3KK3 - chains A and B of the 4 polymer chains in the assembly; structure by X-ray diffraction, 2.90 A resolution.

== Chain A ==
Molecule: Reverse transcriptase p66 subunit
From: Human immunodeficiency virus type 1
Notes: EC 2.7.7.49
UniProt: P04585 (POL_HV1H2); residues 1-560 here correspond to UniProt positions 588-1147 (UniProt number = residue number + 587)
Amino-acid sequence (560 residues; numbered 1 to 560; the number before each row is that of its first residue):
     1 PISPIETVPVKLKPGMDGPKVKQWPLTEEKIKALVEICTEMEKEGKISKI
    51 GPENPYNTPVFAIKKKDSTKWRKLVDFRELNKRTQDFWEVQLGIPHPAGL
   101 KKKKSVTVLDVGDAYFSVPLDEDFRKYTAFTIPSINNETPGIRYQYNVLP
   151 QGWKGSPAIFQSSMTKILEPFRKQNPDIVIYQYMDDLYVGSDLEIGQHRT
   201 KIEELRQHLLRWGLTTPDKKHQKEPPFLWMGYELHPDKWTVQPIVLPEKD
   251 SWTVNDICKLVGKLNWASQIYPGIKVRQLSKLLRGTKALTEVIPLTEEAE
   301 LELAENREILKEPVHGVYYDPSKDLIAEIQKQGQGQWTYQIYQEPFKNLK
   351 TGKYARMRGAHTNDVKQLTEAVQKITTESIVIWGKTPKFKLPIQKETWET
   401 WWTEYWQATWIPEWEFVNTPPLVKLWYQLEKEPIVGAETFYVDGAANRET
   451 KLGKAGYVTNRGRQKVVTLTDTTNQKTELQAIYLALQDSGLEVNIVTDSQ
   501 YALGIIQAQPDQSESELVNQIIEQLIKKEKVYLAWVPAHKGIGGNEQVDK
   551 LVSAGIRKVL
Unresolved in the structure: 556-560
Differences from the reference sequence: engineered mutation Cys258 (Gln845 in P04585), Ser280 (Cys867 in P04585)
Bound ions: Mg2+: Asp443, Glu478, Asp498
Curated features (UniProtKB/Swiss-Prot):
  - region: Phe227 to His235 (RT 'primer grip')
  - motif: Trp398 to Trp414 (Tryptophan repeat motif)
  - binding site (Mg(2+)): Asp110, Asp185, Asp186, Asp443, Glu478, Asp498, Asp549
  - site: Trp401 (Essential for RT p66/p51 heterodimerization), Trp414 (Essential for RT p66/p51 heterodimerization), Phe440, Tyr441 (Cleavage), Leu560 (Cleavage)

== Chain B ==
Molecule: Reverse transcriptase p51 subunit
From: Human immunodeficiency virus type 1
Notes: EC 2.7.7.49
UniProt: P04585 (POL_HV1H2); residues 1-440 here correspond to UniProt positions 588-1027 (UniProt number = residue number + 587)
Amino-acid sequence (452 residues; numbered -11 to 440; the number before each row is that of its first residue; numbers below 1 keep their minus sign (Met-11 is residue -11)):
   -11 MGSSHHHHHHSSPISPIETVPVKLKPGMDGPKVKQWPLTEEKIKALVEIC
    39 TEMEKEGKISKIGPENPYNTPVFAIKKKDSTKWRKLVDFRELNKRTQDFW
    89 EVQLGIPHPAGLKKKKSVTVLDVGDAYFSVPLDEDFRKYTAFTIPSINNE
   139 TPGIRYQYNVLPQGWKGSPAIFQSSMTKILEPFRKQNPDIVIYQYMDDLY
   189 VGSDLEIGQHRTKIEELRQHLLRWGLTTPDKKHQKEPPFLWMGYELHPDK
   239 WTVQPIVLPEKDSWTVNDIQKLVGKLNWASQIYPGIKVRQLSKLLRGTKA
   289 LTEVIPLTEEAELELAENREILKEPVHGVYYDPSKDLIAEIQKQGQGQWT
   339 YQIYQEPFKNLKTGKYARMRGAHTNDVKQLTEAVQKITTESIVIWGKTPK
   389 FKLPIQKETWETWWTEYWQATWIPEWEFVNTPPLVKLWYQLEKEPIVGAE
   439 TF
Unresolved in the structure: -11 to 3, 215-231, 359-361, 431-440
Differences from the reference sequence: expression tag (-11 to 0); engineered mutation Ser280 (Cys867 in P04585)
Curated features (UniProtKB/Swiss-Prot):
  - region: Phe227 to His235 (RT 'primer grip')
  - motif: Trp398 to Trp414 (Tryptophan repeat motif)
  - binding site (Mg(2+)): Asp110, Asp185, Asp186
  - site: Trp401 (Essential for RT p66/p51 heterodimerization), Trp414 (Essential for RT p66/p51 heterodimerization), Phe440 (Cleavage)

== How chain A and chain B interact ==
Contacting residue pairs (125):
  Val8(A) with Glu53(B)
  Pro9(A) with Glu53(B)
  Gln85(A) with Glu53(B), hydrogen bond (side chain-backbone)
  Asp86(A) with Lys20(B), salt bridge; Pro55(B)
  Phe87(A) with Pro52(B); Glu53(B); Pro55(B)
  Trp88(A) with Lys20(B); Val21(B); Lys22(B); Pro52(B), hydrogen bond (backbone-backbone); Asn54(B); Pro55(B); Asn57(B), hydrogen bond; Thr131(B), hydrogen bond; Arg143(B)
  Val90(A) with Pro140(B); Gly141(B), hydrogen bond (backbone-backbone); Arg143(B)
  Leu92(A) with Asn137(B); Gly141(B)
  Gly93(A) with Asn137(B), hydrogen bond (backbone-side chain)
  Ile94(A) with Asn137(B)
  Pro95(A) with Asn136(B); Asn137(B)
  His96(A) with Asn136(B), hydrogen bond (backbone-side chain)
  Gly99(A) with Asn136(B)
  Leu100(A) with Asn136(B)
  Ala158(A) with Pro52(B), hydrophobic
  Ser162(A) with Pro52(B)
  Thr165(A) with Pro140(B); Ile142(B)
  Glu169(A) with Lys49(B), salt bridge
  Arg172(A) with Glu138(B); Thr139(B)
  Val179(A) with Glu138(B)
  Ile180(A) with Glu138(B)
  Tyr181(A) with Asn136(B), hydrogen bond; Glu138(B)
  Gln182(A) with Glu138(B), hydrogen bond (backbone-backbone); Pro140(B)
  Arg358(A) with Gln394(B); Glu396(B)
  Gln373(A) with Gln394(B); Glu396(B); Thr397(B), hydrogen bond; Thr400(B); Trp401(B)
  Thr376(A) with Thr400(B); Trp401(B)
  Thr377(A) with Pro25(B); Thr400(B)
  Ile380(A) with Leu26(B); Thr27(B)
  Val381(A) with Pro25(B), hydrophobic; Ile135(B); Asn136(B), hydrogen bond (backbone-backbone); Asn137(B)
  Ile382(A) with Asn136(B)
  Trp383(A) with Ile135(B)
  Gly384(A) with Thr27(B); Glu28(B), hydrogen bond (backbone-backbone)
  Trp402(A) with Lys331(B); Asp364(B)
  Glu404(A) with Lys424(B)
  Tyr405(A) with Lys331(B)
  Trp406(A) with Lys331(B); Thr419(B), hydrogen bond (side chain-backbone); Lys424(B)
  Gln407(A) with Lys331(B); Pro392(B); Ile393(B); Val417(B), hydrogen bond (side chain-backbone); Asn418(B); Thr419(B), hydrogen bond (side chain-backbone)
  Ala408(A) with Lys331(B); Trp337(B), hydrophobic; Asp364(B); Pro392(B), hydrogen bond (backbone-backbone); Ile393(B)
  Thr409(A) with Asp364(B), hydrogen bond (backbone-side chain)
  Trp410(A) with Asn363(B); Asp364(B); Val365(B), hydrophobic; Trp401(B); Tyr405(B)
  Pro412(A) with Trp401(B)
  Glu432(A) with Lys259(B), salt bridge
  Pro433(A) with Asn255(B); Leu289(B), hydrophobic; Thr290(B)
  Val435(A) with Thr290(B)
  Gly436(A) with Thr290(B)
  Thr439(A) with Ala288(B); Leu289(B), hydrogen bond (side chain-backbone)
  Tyr441(A) with Val254(B); Gln258(B), hydrogen bond; Thr286(B); Lys287(B), hydrogen bond (side chain-backbone); Leu289(B)
  Val458(A) with Thr286(B)
  Thr459(A) with Thr286(B)
  Asn460(A) with Thr286(B); Ala288(B)
  Asn494(A) with Leu289(B)
  Gln500(A) with Pro420(B); Leu422(B)
  Leu503(A) with Pro421(B), hydrophobic; Leu422(B), hydrophobic
  Gln507(A) with Pro421(B); Lys424(B)
  Tyr532(A) with Asn255(B), hydrogen bond; Leu289(B), hydrophobic
  Trp535(A) with Leu422(B), hydrophobic
  Val536(A) with Gln258(B)
  Pro537(A) with Asn265(B)
  Ile542(A) with Gln258(B); Leu283(B), hydrophobic
  Gly543(A) with Gln258(B), hydrogen bond (backbone-side chain); Leu283(B), hydrogen bond (backbone-backbone); Gly285(B)
  Gly544(A) with Gly285(B); Thr286(B)
  Gln547(A) with Gly285(B)
Interface residues without a listed pair, chain A (72 interface residues in all): Gln91, Ile159, Gln161, Glu370, Val372, Ile434, Val496, Gly504, Ala534, Gly541
Interface residues without a listed pair, chain B (64 interface residues in all): Gly51, Tyr56, Pro133, Val261, Gly262, Ser280, Gln334, Thr362, Trp426

== In short ==
Chain A and chain B form an interface of 72 and 64 residues respectively, with 23 hydrogen bonds and 3 salt
bridges. Among the polar pairs are Asp86(A)-Lys20(B), Glu169(A)-Lys49(B) and Glu432(A)-Lys259(B). From
UniProt: 7 Mg2+-binding residues on chain A; 3 Mg2+-binding residues on chain B.
Chain A is Reverse transcriptase p66 subunit and chain B is Reverse transcriptase p51 subunit, both from Human
immunodeficiency virus type 1; the structure, HIV-1 reverse transcriptase-DNA complex with GS-9148 terminated
primer, was determined by X-ray diffraction together with 3KJV, 3KK1 and 3KK2 from the same study.
